PDB entry 4L7C | X-ray diffraction, 2.40 A resolution | chains B and C of the 3 polymer chains in the assembly

== Chain B (and C) ==
Protein: Kelch-like ECH-associated protein 1
Organism: Homo sapiens
Notes: fragment: Kelch domain; chain C of this document is another copy of the same molecule, construct and numbering; everything in this record applies to it too
UniProt: Q14145 (KEAP1_HUMAN); numbering as in UniProt (aligned over 321-609)
Sequence (300 residues; numbered 318 to 617; the number before each row is that of its first residue):
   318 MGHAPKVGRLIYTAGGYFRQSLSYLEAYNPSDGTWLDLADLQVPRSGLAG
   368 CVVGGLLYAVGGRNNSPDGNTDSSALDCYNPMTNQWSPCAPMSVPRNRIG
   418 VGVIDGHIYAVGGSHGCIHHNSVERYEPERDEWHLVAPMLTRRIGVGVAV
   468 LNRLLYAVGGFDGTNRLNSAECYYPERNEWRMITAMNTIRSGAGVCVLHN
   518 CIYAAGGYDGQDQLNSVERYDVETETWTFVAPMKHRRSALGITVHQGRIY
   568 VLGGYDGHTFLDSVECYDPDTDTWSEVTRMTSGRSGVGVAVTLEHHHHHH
Disordered / not traced: 318-325, 612-617
Cystine bridges: Cys-434 forms a disulfide with the same residue of a neighbouring copy of this chain
Sequence notes: expression tag (318-320, 610-617); engineered mutation Asp-354 (Arg in Q14145)
Residues lining bound ligands: 1VW (2-{[(1S)-2-{[(1R,2S)-2-(1H-tetrazol-5-yl)cyclohexyl]carbonyl}-1,2,3,4-tetrahydroisoquinolin-1-yl]methyl}-1H-isoindole-1,3(2H)-dione): Tyr-334, Gly-364, Arg-380, Asn-382, Asn-414, Arg-415, Gly-462, Gly-509, Ala-556, Tyr-572, Phe-577, Ser-602, Gly-603
Swiss-Prot annotation at these positions:
  - site: Cys-434 (Sensor for electrophilic agents)
  - modified residue: Cys-434 (S-cGMP-cysteine)
  - natural variant: Gly-333 (G333C: In a NSCLC cell line), Gly-350 (G350S: In a NSCLC cell line), Gly-364 (G364C: In a lung adenocarcinoma cell line), Gly-430 (G430C: In a lung adenocarcinoma patient), Ala-522 (A522V: In a breast cancer sample)
  - mutagenesis: Tyr-334 (Y334A: Loss of interaction with NFE2L2/NRF2. Strongly reduces repression of NFE2L2/NRF2-dependent gene expression. Loss of interaction with PGAM5), Arg-380 (R380A: Loss of interaction with NFE2L2/NRF2. Abolishes repression of NFE2L2/NRF2-dependent gene expression. Impaired interaction with SQSTM1/p62), Asn-382 (N382A: Loss of interaction with NFE2L2/NRF2. Strongly reduces repression of NFE2L2/NRF2-dependent gene expression. Impaired interaction with SQSTM1/p62), Arg-415 (R415A: Loss of interaction with NFE2L2/NRF2. Abolishes repression of NFE2L2/NRF2-dependent gene expression. Loss of interaction with PGAM5. Does not affect interaction with SQSTM1/p62), His-436 (H436A: Loss of interaction with NFE2L2/NRF2. Abolishes repression of NFE2L2/NRF2-dependent gene expression. Does not affect interaction with SQSTM1/p62), Phe-478 (F478A: Abolishes repression of NFE2L2/NRF2-dependent gene expression), Arg-483 (R483A: Loss of interaction with NFE2L2/NRF2. Abolishes repression of NFE2L2/NRF2-dependent gene expression. Loss of interaction with PGAM5. Does not affect interaction with SQSTM1/p62), Tyr-525 (Y525A: Loss of interaction with NFE2L2/NRF2. Strongly reduces repression of NFE2L2/NRF2-dependent gene expression. Abolishes interaction with SQSTM1/p62), Tyr-572 (Y572A: Loss of interaction with NFE2L2/NRF2. Strongly reduces repression of NFE2L2/NRF2-dependent gene expression. Loss of interaction with PGAM5. Abolishes interaction with SQSTM1/p62)

== Chain B / chain C interface ==
Residue-residue contacts (31):
  Leu-457(B) with Asn-504(C)
  Asp-479(B) with Ile-506(C)
  Thr-481(B) with Gly-527(C); Gln-528(C), hydrogen bond
  Asn-482(B) with Asn-482(C); Arg-483(C), hydrogen bond (side chain-backbone); Ile-506(C); Asp-526(C), hydrogen bond (side chain-backbone)
  Arg-483(B) with Asn-482(C), hydrogen bond (backbone-side chain)
  Leu-484(B) with Ile-506(C), hydrophobic
  Asn-485(B) with Ser-486(C)
  Ser-486(B) with Asn-485(C)
  Arg-498(B) with Thr-543(C)
  Met-499(B) with Asn-485(C); Thr-501(C); Ala-502(C); Met-503(C)
  Ile-500(B) with Thr-501(C); Ala-502(C)
  Thr-501(B) with Met-499(C); Ile-500(C)
  Ala-502(B) with Ser-486(C); Met-499(C)
  Met-503(B) with Met-499(C)
  Ile-506(B) with Asp-479(C); Asn-482(C); Leu-484(C), hydrophobic
  Asp-526(B) with Asn-482(C), hydrogen bond (backbone-side chain)
  Gly-527(B) with Thr-481(C)
  Gln-528(B) with Thr-481(C), hydrogen bond
  Glu-542(B) with Glu-542(C)
Also at the interface, not in a pair above, chain B (21 interface residues in all): Asn-504, Thr-543
Also at the interface, not in a pair above, chain C (21 interface residues in all): Leu-457, Arg-498

== Overview ==
The chain B/chain C interface involves 21 residues from each chain; the contacts include 6 hydrogen bonds.
Polar pairs include Thr-481(B)/Gln-528(C), Asn-482(B)/Arg-483(C) and Asn-482(B)/Asp-526(C). Bound to chain B:
compound 1VW. UniProt lists 9 mutagenesis sites on chain B.
Chain B and chain C are both Kelch-like ECH-associated protein 1 (Homo sapiens); the structure, Structure of
keap1 kelch domain with
2-{[(1S)-2-{[(1R,2S)-2-(1H-tetrazol-5-yl)cyclohexyl]carbonyl}-1,2,3,4-tetrahydroisoquinolin-1-yl]methyl}-1H-isoindole-1,3(2H)-dione,
was determined by X-ray diffraction (same publication as 4L7B, 4L7D and 4N1B).
